Entry 6NBX (electron microscopy, 3.50 A resolution); this record covers chains K and M of the 18 polymer chains in the assembly.

Chain K:
Protein: NAD(P)H-quinone oxidoreductase subunit K
From: Thermosynechococcus elongatus (strain BP-1)
Notes: EC 1.6.5.-
UniProt: Q8DKZ4 (NDHK_THEEB); numbering as in UniProt (aligned over 1-237)
Sequence (237 residues; each row starts with the number of its first residue):
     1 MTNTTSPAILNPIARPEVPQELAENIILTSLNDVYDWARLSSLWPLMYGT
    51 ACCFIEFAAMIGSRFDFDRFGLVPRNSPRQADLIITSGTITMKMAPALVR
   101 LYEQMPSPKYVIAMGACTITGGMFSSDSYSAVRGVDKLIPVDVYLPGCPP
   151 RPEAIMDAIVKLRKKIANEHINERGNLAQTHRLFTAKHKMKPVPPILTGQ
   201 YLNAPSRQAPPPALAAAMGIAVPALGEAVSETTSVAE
Not modelled in the structure: 1-6, 219-237
Ligand contacts: 4Fe-4S cluster (SF4): Ala-51, Cys-52, Cys-53, Gly-88, Thr-89, Gly-115, Ala-116, Cys-117, Met-123, Phe-124, Cys-148, Pro-149
UniProt features mapped onto this chain:
  - binding site ([4Fe-4S] cluster): Cys-52, Cys-53, Cys-117, Cys-148

Chain M:
Protein: NAD(P)H-quinone oxidoreductase subunit M
From: Thermosynechococcus elongatus (strain BP-1)
Notes: EC 1.6.5.-
UniProt: Q8DLN5 (NDHM_THEEB); numbering as in UniProt (aligned over 1-111)
Sequence (111 residues; row label = number of the first residue in the row):
     1 MLLKSTTRHVHIYAGHVVDGEVHPDTETLTLNVDPDNELEWNEAALAKVE
    51 AKFRELVANAAGEDLTEYNLRRIGSDLEHFIRSLLMQGEIGYNLNSRVRN
   101 YSLGIPRVNHS

Interface between chain K and chain M:
Contacting residue pairs (93):
  Pro-7(K) / Asn-109(M)
  Ala-8(K) / Val-108(M)
  Ala-8(K) / Asn-109(M)  hydrogen bond (backbone-backbone)
  Ile-9(K) / Arg-107(M)
  Ile-9(K) / Val-108(M)  hydrophobic
  Leu-10(K) / Met-86(M)
  Leu-10(K) / Pro-106(M)
  Leu-10(K) / Arg-107(M)  hydrogen bond (backbone-backbone)
  Leu-10(K) / Asn-109(M)
  Asn-11(K) / Leu-85(M)  hydrogen bond (backbone-backbone)
  Asn-11(K) / Leu-103(M)
  Asn-11(K) / Ile-105(M)  hydrogen bond (side chain-backbone)
  Asn-11(K) / Pro-106(M)
  Asn-11(K) / Arg-107(M)
  Pro-12(K) / Leu-85(M)
  Pro-12(K) / Gly-88(M)
  Pro-12(K) / Ile-90(M)
  Pro-12(K) / Gly-91(M)
  Pro-12(K) / Tyr-92(M)  hydrogen bond (backbone-backbone)
  Ile-13(K) / Tyr-92(M)  hydrophobic
  Ile-13(K) / Leu-94(M)  hydrophobic
  Ala-14(K) / Glu-40(M)
  Ala-14(K) / Tyr-92(M)  hydrogen bond (backbone-backbone)
  Ala-14(K) / Leu-94(M)
  Pro-16(K) / Leu-94(M)  hydrophobic
  Val-18(K) / Asn-95(M)
  Gln-20(K) / Asn-95(M)
  Met-92(K) / Arg-71(M)  hydrogen bond (backbone-side chain)
  Pro-96(K) / Lys-4(M)
  Pro-96(K) / Thr-6(M)
  Pro-96(K) / Arg-71(M)
  Arg-100(K) / Lys-4(M)
  Tyr-102(K) / Arg-97(M)
  Glu-103(K) / His-11(M)  salt bridge
  Glu-103(K) / Tyr-13(M)
  Asp-136(K) / Arg-8(M)
  Asp-136(K) / Ser-102(M)
  Lys-137(K) / Thr-7(M)
  Lys-137(K) / Arg-8(M)  hydrogen bond (backbone-backbone)
  Leu-138(K) / Arg-8(M)
  Pro-140(K) / Arg-8(M)
  Pro-140(K) / Asp-36(M)
  Pro-140(K) / Val-98(M)  hydrophobic
  Val-141(K) / Asn-100(M)
  Tyr-144(K) / Asn-100(M)
  Lys-165(K) / Arg-97(M)
  Asn-176(K) / Arg-97(M)
  Gln-179(K) / Pro-35(M)
  Thr-180(K) / Asp-34(M)  hydrogen bond (side chain-backbone)
  Thr-180(K) / Pro-35(M)  hydrogen bond (backbone-backbone)
  Arg-182(K) / Leu-31(M)
  Arg-182(K) / Asn-32(M)
  Arg-182(K) / Val-33(M)  hydrogen bond (side chain-backbone)
  Arg-182(K) / Asp-34(M)  hydrogen bond (side chain-backbone)
  Arg-182(K) / Asn-37(M)  hydrogen bond
  Arg-182(K) / Trp-41(M)
  Arg-182(K) / Leu-46(M)
  Leu-183(K) / Val-17(M)  hydrophobic
  Leu-183(K) / Thr-30(M)
  Leu-183(K) / Leu-31(M)
  Phe-184(K) / Thr-30(M)
  Phe-184(K) / Leu-31(M)  hydrogen bond (backbone-backbone)
  Phe-184(K) / Leu-46(M)
  Phe-184(K) / Glu-50(M)
  Thr-185(K) / Thr-28(M)
  Thr-185(K) / Leu-29(M)
  Thr-185(K) / Arg-54(M)
  Ala-186(K) / Thr-28(M)  hydrogen bond (backbone-side chain)
  Ala-186(K) / Leu-29(M)  hydrogen bond (backbone-backbone)
  Ala-186(K) / Phe-53(M)  hydrophobic
  Ala-186(K) / Arg-54(M)
  Lys-187(K) / Glu-27(M)
  Lys-187(K) / Thr-28(M)
  His-188(K) / Thr-26(M)  hydrogen bond (side chain-backbone)
  His-188(K) / Glu-27(M)  hydrogen bond (backbone-backbone)
  His-188(K) / Thr-28(M)
  His-188(K) / Leu-29(M)
  His-188(K) / Val-57(M)
  His-188(K) / Leu-65(M)
  Lys-189(K) / Ala-61(M)
  Met-190(K) / Glu-63(M)
  Met-190(K) / Asp-64(M)
  Met-190(K) / Leu-65(M)  hydrophobic
  Met-190(K) / Ile-73(M)  hydrophobic
  Lys-191(K) / Gly-62(M)  hydrogen bond (side chain-backbone)
  Lys-191(K) / Glu-63(M)  hydrogen bond (backbone-backbone)
  Lys-191(K) / Asp-64(M)
  Lys-191(K) / Leu-65(M)  hydrogen bond (backbone-backbone)
  Pro-192(K) / Thr-26(M)
  Pro-192(K) / Leu-65(M)  hydrophobic
  Val-193(K) / Asp-64(M)
  Val-193(K) / Leu-65(M)
  Val-193(K) / Thr-66(M)
Interface residues without a listed pair, chain K (42 interface residues in all): Lys-93, Val-99, Ile-139, Leu-177
Interface residues without a listed pair, chain M (57 interface residues in all): Ala-60, Leu-70, Asn-93, Ser-96, Tyr-101

Summary:
42 residues of chain K and 57 residues of chain M are in contact, with 21 hydrogen bonds and 1 salt bridge.
Polar contacts include Glu-103(K)/His-11(M), Asn-11(K)/Ile-105(M) and Met-92(K)/Arg-71(M). Chain K binds
4Fe-4S cluster. Curated annotation (UniProt) lists 4 [4Fe-4S] cluster-binding residues on chain K.
Chain K is NAD(P)H-quinone oxidoreductase subunit K and chain M is NAD(P)H-quinone oxidoreductase subunit M,
both from Thermosynechococcus elongatus (strain BP-1); the structure, T.elongatus NDH (data-set 2), was
determined by electron microscopy together with 6NBQ and 6NBY from the same study.
